5LZP - chains A and N of the 35 polymer chains in the assembly; structure by electron microscopy, 3.50 A resolution.

== Chain A (and N) ==
Name: Proteasome subunit beta
Organism: Mycobacterium tuberculosis H37Rv
Notes: EC 3.4.25.1; engineered mutation(s): T1A; chain N of this document is another copy of the same molecule, construct and numbering; everything in this record applies to it too
UniProtKB: P9WHT9 (PSB_MYCTU); residues 302-534 here correspond to UniProt positions 59-291 (UniProt number = residue number - 243)
Chain sequence (242 residues; each row starts with the number of its first residue):
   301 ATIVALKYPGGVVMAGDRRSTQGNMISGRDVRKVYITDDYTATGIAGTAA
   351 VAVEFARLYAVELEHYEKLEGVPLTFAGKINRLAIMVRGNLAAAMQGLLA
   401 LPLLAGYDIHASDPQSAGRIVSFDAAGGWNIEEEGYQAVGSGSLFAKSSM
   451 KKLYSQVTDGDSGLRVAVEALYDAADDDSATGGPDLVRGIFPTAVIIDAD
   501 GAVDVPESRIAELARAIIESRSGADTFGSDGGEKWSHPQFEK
Disordered / not traced: 523-542 (chain N: 535-542)
Differences from the reference sequence: expression tag (301, 535-542)

== Interface between chain A and chain N ==
Residue-residue contacts (28; chain A residue first):
  Lys307(A) - Asp530(N)  salt bridge
  Lys307(A) - Gly531(N)
  Tyr308(A) - Gly531(N)
  Pro309(A) - Gly531(N)
  Gln415(A) - Gly531(N)
  Ser416(A) - Glu533(N)
  Glu432(A) - Asp530(N)
  Glu433(A) - Asp530(N)
  Glu434(A) - Asp530(N)  hydrogen bond (backbone-side chain)
  Gly435(A) - Asp530(N)  hydrogen bond (backbone-side chain)
  Phe445(A) - Ser448(N)
  Ser448(A) - Phe445(N)
  Ser448(A) - Ser448(N)
  Ser449(A) - Lys452(N)
  Lys451(A) - Asp473(N)  salt bridge
  Lys451(A) - Asp476(N)  salt bridge
  Lys451(A) - Asp477(N)  salt bridge
  Lys452(A) - Ser449(N)
  Lys452(A) - Asp473(N)  salt bridge
  Leu453(A) - Lys452(N)
  Tyr454(A) - Ser529(N)
  Tyr454(A) - Asp530(N)
  Tyr454(A) - Gly531(N)  hydrogen bond (side chain-backbone)
  Asp473(A) - Lys451(N)  salt bridge
  Asp473(A) - Lys452(N)  salt bridge
  Asp476(A) - Lys451(N)  salt bridge
  Asp477(A) - Lys451(N)  salt bridge
  Arg521(A) - Lys451(N)
Also at the interface, not in a pair above, chain A (22 interface residues in all): Gly310, Leu444
Also at the interface, not in a pair above, chain N (15 interface residues in all): Leu444, Leu453, Arg521

== In short ==
22 residues of chain A and 15 residues of chain N are in contact; the contacts include 3 hydrogen bonds and 9
salt bridges. Among the polar pairs are Lys307(A)-Asp530(N), Lys451(A)-Asp473(N) and Lys451(A)-Asp476(N).
Both chains are Proteasome subunit beta (Mycobacterium tuberculosis H37Rv). Entry 5LZP (Binding of the
C-terminal GQYL motif of the bacterial proteasome activator Bpa to the 20S proteasome) was determined by
electron microscopy (same publication as 5LFJ, 5LFP and 5LFQ).
